Entry 5BJV (X-ray diffraction, 1.80 A resolution); this record covers chains A and B.

== Chain A (and B) ==
Protein: WlaL protein
From: Campylobacter jejuni
Notes: chain B of this document is another copy of the same molecule, construct and numbering; everything in this record applies to it too
UniProtKB: O86159 (O86159_CAMJU); residue numbers follow UniProt; this construct covers 244-590
Amino-acid sequence (366 residues; row label = number of the first residue in the row):
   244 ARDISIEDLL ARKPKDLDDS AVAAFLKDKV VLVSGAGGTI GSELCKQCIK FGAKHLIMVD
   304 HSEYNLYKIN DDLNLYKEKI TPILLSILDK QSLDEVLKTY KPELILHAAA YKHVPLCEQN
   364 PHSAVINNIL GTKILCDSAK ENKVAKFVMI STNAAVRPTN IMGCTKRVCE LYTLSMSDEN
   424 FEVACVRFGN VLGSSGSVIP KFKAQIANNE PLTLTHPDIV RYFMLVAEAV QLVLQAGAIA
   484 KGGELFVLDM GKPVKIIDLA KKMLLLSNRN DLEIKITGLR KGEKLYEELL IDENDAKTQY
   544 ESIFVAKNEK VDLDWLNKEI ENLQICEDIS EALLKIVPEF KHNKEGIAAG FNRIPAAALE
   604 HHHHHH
Unresolved in the structure: 244-247, 587-609 (chain B: 244-247, 586-609)
Differences from the reference sequence: engineered mutation Asn396 (Asp in O86159), Ala397 (Lys in O86159); expression tag (591-609)
Ion coordination: Na+: Lys320, Ile323
Ligand contacts:
  - NAD (nicotinamide-adenine-dinucleotide): Gly278, Gly280, Gly281, Thr282, Ile283, Gly284, Asp303, His304, Ser305, Asn308, Leu328, Ser329, Ile330, Leu331, Ala351, Ala352, Ala353, Tyr354, Lys355, Asn370, Ile393, Ser394, Thr395, Lys409, Phe431, Gly432, Asn433, Val434, Ser437, Ser438
  - uridine-diphosphate-N-acetylglucosamine (UD1): Lys355, His356, Val357, Thr395, Ala397, Met405, Phe431, Gly432, Asn433, Ser437, Ser438, Gly439, Ser440, Val441, Lys444, Phe445, Thr456, Leu457, Thr458, Ile462, Arg464, Ile499, Arg523, Glu526
Reported in the primary citation:
  - binding site for uridine-diphosphate-N-acetylglucosamine: Lys355, Thr395
  - catalytic residues: Thr395 (proposed by the authors, not directly observed)
  - mutagenesis - T395V: abolished catalytic activity
  - mutagenesis - T395S: decreased catalytic activity on UDP-sugar substrate
  - mutagenesis - M405Y: decreased catalytic activity

== Interface between chain A and chain B ==
Pairs across the interface (43):
  His304(A) - His304(B)  hydrogen bond (side chain-backbone)
  His304(A) - Tyr354(B)  hydrogen bond (backbone-side chain)
  Glu306(A) - Tyr354(B)
  Glu306(A) - Lys355(B)  hydrogen bond (side chain-backbone)
  Glu306(A) - His356(B)  hydrogen bond (side chain-backbone)
  Glu306(A) - Leu359(B)
  Tyr307(A) - Gly439(B)
  Tyr310(A) - His356(B)
  Tyr310(A) - Leu359(B)
  Tyr310(A) - Gly439(B)
  Tyr310(A) - Lys444(B)
  Asp314(A) - Lys444(B)  salt bridge
  Pro325(A) - Leu359(B)  hydrophobic
  Pro325(A) - Gln362(B)
  Pro325(A) - Asn363(B)  hydrogen bond (backbone-side chain)
  Ile326(A) - Asn363(B)
  Leu327(A) - Tyr354(B)  hydrophobic
  Leu327(A) - Asn363(B)  hydrogen bond (backbone-side chain)
  Leu327(A) - Ser366(B)  hydrogen bond (backbone-side chain)
  Leu328(A) - Ser366(B)
  Asp332(A) - His365(B)  salt bridge
  Ser335(A) - His365(B)  hydrogen bond
  Tyr354(A) - His304(B)  hydrogen bond (side chain-backbone)
  Tyr354(A) - Glu306(B)
  Tyr354(A) - Leu327(B)  hydrophobic
  Lys355(A) - Glu306(B)  hydrogen bond (backbone-side chain)
  His356(A) - Glu306(B)  hydrogen bond (backbone-side chain)
  His356(A) - Tyr310(B)
  Leu359(A) - Glu306(B)
  Leu359(A) - Tyr310(B)
  Leu359(A) - Pro325(B)  hydrophobic
  Gln362(A) - Pro325(B)
  Asn363(A) - Pro325(B)  hydrogen bond (side chain-backbone)
  Asn363(A) - Ile326(B)
  Asn363(A) - Leu327(B)  hydrogen bond (side chain-backbone)
  His365(A) - Asp332(B)
  His365(A) - Ser335(B)  hydrogen bond
  Ser366(A) - Leu327(B)  hydrogen bond (side chain-backbone)
  Ser366(A) - Leu328(B)
  Gly439(A) - Tyr307(B)
  Gly439(A) - Tyr310(B)
  Lys444(A) - Tyr310(B)
  Lys444(A) - Asp314(B)  salt bridge
Interface residues without a listed pair, chain A (26 interface residues in all): Leu309, Ala353, Cys360, Ser438, Gln567
Interface residues without a listed pair, chain B (26 interface residues in all): Leu309, Gln334, Ala353, Cys360, Ser438

== Overview ==
Chain A and chain B each contribute 26 residues to their interface; the contacts include 15 hydrogen bonds and
3 salt bridges. Among the polar pairs are Asp314(A)-Lys444(B), Asp332(A)-His365(B) and His304(A)-His304(B).
The paper reports the catalytic residue Thr395(A); T395V of chain A abolishes catalytic activity; 3
substitutions were tested in all.
Both chains are WlaL protein (Campylobacter jejuni). Entry 5BJV (X-ray structure of the PglF
UDP-N-acetylglucosamine 4,6-dehydratase from Campylobacterjejuni, D396N/K397A variant in complex with
UDP-N-acrtylglucosamine) was determined by X-ray diffraction (same publication as 5BJU, 5BJW, 5BJX and 5BJY).
